2FAI - chains B and D of the 4 polymer chains in the assembly; structure by X-ray diffraction, 2.10 A resolution.

# Chain B
Molecule: Estrogen receptor
Organism: Homo sapiens
Notes: fragment: ligand binding domain
UniProtKB: P03372 (ESR1_HUMAN); residues 298-554 here = UniProt positions 298-554
Amino-acid sequence (257 residues; numbered 298 to 554; the number before each row is that of its first residue):
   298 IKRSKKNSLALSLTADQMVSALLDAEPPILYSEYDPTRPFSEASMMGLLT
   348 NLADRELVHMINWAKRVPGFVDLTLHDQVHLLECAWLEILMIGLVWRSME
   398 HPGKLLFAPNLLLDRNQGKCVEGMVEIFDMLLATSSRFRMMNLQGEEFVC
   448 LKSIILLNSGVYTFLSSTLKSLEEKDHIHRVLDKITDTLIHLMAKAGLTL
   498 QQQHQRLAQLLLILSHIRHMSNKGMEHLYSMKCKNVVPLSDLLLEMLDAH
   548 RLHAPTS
Not modelled in the structure: 298-303, 549-554
Construct notes: modified residue (381, 417, 530); engineered mutation Ser537 (Tyr in P03372)
Modified positions: Cys381 (s,s-(2-hydroxyethyl)thiocysteine; CME); Cys417 (s,s-(2-hydroxyethyl)thiocysteine; CME); Cys530 (s,s-(2-hydroxyethyl)thiocysteine; CME)
Small-molecule neighbours: OBCP-2M (459; 4-[(1S,2S,5S,9R)-5-(hydroxymethyl)-8,9-dimethyl-3-oxabicyclo[3.3.1]non-7-en-2-yl]phenol): Met343, Leu346, Thr347, Ala350, Glu353, Trp383, Leu384, Leu387, Met388, Leu391, Arg394, Phe404, Met421, Ile424, Gly521, His524, Leu525, Met528
What the authors report for this chain:
  - binding site for OBCP-2M: Glu353, Leu384, Arg394, Met421, His524

# Chain D
Molecule: Nuclear receptor coactivator 2
UniProtKB: Q15596 (NCOA2_HUMAN); residue numbers follow UniProt; this construct covers 686-698
Amino-acid sequence (13 residues; numbered 686 to 698; the number before each row is that of its first residue):
   686 KHKILHRLLQDSS
Not modelled in the structure: 686, 697-698

# How chain B and chain D interact
Pairs across the interface (21; chain B residue first):
  Ile358(B) - Leu690(D)  hydrophobic
  Ile358(B) - Leu693(D)
  Ile358(B) - Leu694(D)
  Lys362(B) - Leu693(D)  hydrogen bond (side chain-backbone)
  Lys362(B) - Leu694(D)  hydrogen bond (side chain-backbone)
  Lys362(B) - Asp696(D)
  Leu372(B) - Leu694(D)  hydrophobic
  Leu372(B) - Gln695(D)
  Gln375(B) - Leu694(D)
  Val376(B) - Lys688(D)
  Val376(B) - Leu690(D)  hydrophobic
  Val376(B) - His691(D)
  Val376(B) - Leu694(D)  hydrophobic
  Leu379(B) - Leu694(D)  hydrophobic
  Glu380(B) - Lys688(D)  salt bridge
  Glu380(B) - Leu690(D)
  Asp538(B) - Ile689(D)
  Leu539(B) - Ile689(D)
  Glu542(B) - Lys688(D)
  Glu542(B) - Ile689(D)  hydrogen bond (side chain-backbone)
  Met543(B) - Leu690(D)  hydrophobic
Interface residues without a listed pair, chain B (13 interface residues in all): Val355, Phe367
Interface residues without a listed pair, chain D (9 interface residues in all): His687

# Summary
13 residues of chain B face 9 of chain D across their interface; the contacts include 3 hydrogen bonds and 1
salt bridge. Polar contacts include Glu380(B)-Lys688(D), Lys362(B)-Leu693(D) and Lys362(B)-Leu694(D). Ligands
of chain B: OBCP-2M. From the paper: a binding site for OBCP-2M at Glu353(B), Leu384(B) and Arg394(B) among
others.
Here chain B is Estrogen receptor (Homo sapiens) and chain D is Nuclear receptor coactivator 2. Entry 2FAI
(Human Estrogen Receptor Alpha Ligand-Binding Domain In Complex With OBCP-2M and A Glucocorticoid Receptor
Interacting Protein ...) was determined by X-ray diffraction, deposited together with 1ZKY and 2B1V.
